PDB entry 9ML7 | electron microscopy, 3.20 A resolution | chains H and L of the 5 polymer chains in the assembly

# Chain H
Name: M8b-C10 heavy chain
Source organism: Oryctolagus cuniculus
Chain sequence (221 residues; numbered 2 to 220 plus 3 insertion-coded residues; 1 number in that range is skipped by the numbering (no residue carries it; nothing is unmodelled there); the number before each row is that of its first residue; a row labelled like 82A-82B holds insertion residues (82A, then the next letters in order)):
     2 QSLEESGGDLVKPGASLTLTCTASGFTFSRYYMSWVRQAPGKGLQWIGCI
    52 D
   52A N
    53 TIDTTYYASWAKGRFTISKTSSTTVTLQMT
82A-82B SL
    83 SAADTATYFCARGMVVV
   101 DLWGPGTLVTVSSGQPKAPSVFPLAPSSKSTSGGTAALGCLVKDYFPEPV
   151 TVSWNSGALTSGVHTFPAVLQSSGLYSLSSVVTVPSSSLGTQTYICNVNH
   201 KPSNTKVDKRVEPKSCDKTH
Unresolved in the structure: 114-220
Disulfides: Cys22-Cys92

# Chain L
Name: M8b-C10 light chain
Source organism: Oryctolagus cuniculus
Chain sequence (218 residues; numbered 2 to 214 plus 5 insertion-coded residues; the number before each row is that of its first residue; a row labelled like 95A-95D holds insertion residues (95A, then the next letters in order)):
     2 QVLTQTPSSVSAAVGGTVTINCQSSQ
   27A S
    28 VNNNDLAWYQQKPGQPPKLLIYFVSTLPSGVSSRFKGSGSGTQFTLTISG
    78 VQCDDAATYYCQGGFGCN
95A-95D SGDC
    96 TAFGGGTEVVVKRTVAAPSVFIFPPSDEQLKSGTASVVCLLNNFYPREAK
   146 VQWKVDNALQSGNSQESVTEQDSKDSTYSLSSTLTLSKADYEKHKVYACE
   196 VTHQGLSSPVTKSFNRGEC
Unresolved in the structure: 109-214
Disulfides: Cys23-Cys88, Cys94-Cys95D

# How chain H and chain L interact
Contacting residue pairs (30):
  Gln39(H) with Gln38(L), hydrogen bond
  Gly44(H) with Tyr87(L)
  Leu45(H) with Tyr87(L), hydrogen bond (backbone-side chain); Phe98(L)
  Trp47(H) with Asp95C(L); Cys95D(L), hydrophobic; Thr96(L); Phe98(L), hydrophobic
  Tyr58(H) with Cys94(L), hydrophobic; Cys95D(L), hydrophobic
  Tyr59(H) with Asp95C(L)
  Ala60(H) with Asp95C(L)
  Ser61(H) with Asp95C(L), hydrogen bond (backbone-side chain)
  Phe91(H) with Pro43(L)
  Met96(H) with Gln89(L), hydrogen bond (backbone-side chain)
  Val97(H) with Asp32(L); Ala34(L); Tyr36(L), hydrogen bond (backbone-side chain); Gln89(L); Gly91(L)
  Val98(H) with Tyr36(L); Leu46(L), hydrophobic; Tyr49(L), hydrophobic
  Val99(H) with Tyr36(L), hydrogen bond (backbone-side chain); Leu46(L)
  Trp103(H) with Pro43(L), hydrophobic; Pro44(L)
  Gly104(H) with Pro43(L)
  Pro105(H) with Gln42(L); Pro43(L)
Other interface residues (no listed pair), chain H (17 interface residues in all): Val37
Other interface residues (no listed pair), chain L (20 interface residues in all): Phe50, Asn95, Gly99

# Overview
17 residues of chain H face 20 of chain L across their interface; the contacts include 6 hydrogen bonds. Among
the polar pairs are Gln39(H)-Gln38(L), Leu45(H)-Tyr87(L) and Ser61(H)-Asp95C(L).
Chain H is M8b-C10 heavy chain and chain L is M8b-C10 light chain, both from Oryctolagus cuniculus; the
structure, Structure of the SARS-CoV-2 Spike 6P in complex with the rabbit M8b-C10 Fab, was determined by
electron microscopy together with 9ML4, 9ML5, 9ML8 and 9ML9 from the same study.
